PDB entry 7VB8 | X-ray diffraction, 1.72 A resolution | chains B and A

# Chain B (and A)
Protein: stilbene O-methyltransferase
From: Sorghum bicolor
Notes: chain A of this document is another copy of the same molecule, construct and numbering; everything in this record applies to it too
UniProt: A0A1B6PFV1 (A0A1B6PFV1_SORBI); residues 1-377 here = UniProt positions 1-377
Sequence (377 residues; numbered 1 to 377; the number before each row is that of its first residue):
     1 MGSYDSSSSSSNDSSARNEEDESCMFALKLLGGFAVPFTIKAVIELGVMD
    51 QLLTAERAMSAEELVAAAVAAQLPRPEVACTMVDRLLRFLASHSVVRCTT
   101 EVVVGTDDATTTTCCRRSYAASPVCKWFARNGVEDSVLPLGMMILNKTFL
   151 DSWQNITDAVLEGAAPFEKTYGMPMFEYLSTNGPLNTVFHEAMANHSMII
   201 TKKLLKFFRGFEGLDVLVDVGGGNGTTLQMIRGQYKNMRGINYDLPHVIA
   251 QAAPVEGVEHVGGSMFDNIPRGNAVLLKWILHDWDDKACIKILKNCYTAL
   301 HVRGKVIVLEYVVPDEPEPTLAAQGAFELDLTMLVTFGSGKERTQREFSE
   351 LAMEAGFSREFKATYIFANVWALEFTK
Not modelled in the structure: 1-14
Cystine bridges: Cys114-Cys115
Small-molecule neighbours:
  - NAD (nicotinamide-adenine-dinucleotide): Phe176, Val220, Gly221, Tyr243, Asp244, Leu245, Gly263, Ser264, Met265, Phe266, Trp284, Asp285, Lys287, Ala288, Lys291
  - resveratrol (STL): Leu140, Met143, Ile144, Met175, Phe189, Met193, Trp279, His282, Asp283, Tyr311, Glu328, Leu329, Thr332, Met333, Thr336, Phe337
From the paper describing this entry:
  - self-association interface (contacts with another copy of this molecule): Val103 to Cys114
  - binding site for resveratrol: Leu28, Met143, Ile144, Met175, Phe189, Met193, Trp279, His282, Asp283, Tyr311, Leu329, Met333, Thr336
  - catalytic residues: His282, Asp283, Glu310, Glu342
  - mutagenesis - I144N/F337N, H282A: abolished catalytic activity on resveratrol
  - mutagenesis - I144N, H282N/D283A (Kd 32.90 uM): decreased binding to resveratrol
  - mutagenesis - D283A (Kd 1.31 uM): increased binding to resveratrol
  - mutagenesis - D283A, E342A: decreased catalytic activity on pinostilbene
  - mutagenesis - D283A, E342A: abolished catalytic activity on pterostilbene
  - mutagenesis - I144N, E310A, F337N: decreased catalytic activity on pterostilbene
  - mutagenesis - I144N/F337N, F337N: abolished binding to resveratrol
  - mutagenesis - I144N, F337N: increased catalytic activity on pinostilbene
  - specificity-determining residues: Ile144, Phe337
  - mutagenesis - I144N, E310A, F337N: decreased catalytic activity on resveratrol

# How chain B and chain A interact
Residue-residue contacts (190):
  Arg17(B) with Phe207(A); Tyr365(A), hydrogen bond (side chain-backbone); Ile366(A), hydrogen bond (side chain-backbone)
  Glu20(B) with Lys126(A), salt bridge; Trp127(A); Asp135(A); Phe367(A)
  Asp21(B) with Tyr365(A), hydrogen bond; Phe367(A); Ala368(A), hydrogen bond (side chain-backbone)
  Ser23(B) with Pro123(A); Val124(A); Trp127(A), hydrogen bond
  Cys24(B) with Trp127(A); Phe367(A), hydrophobic; Ala368(A), hydrophobic
  Met25(B) with Leu321(A), hydrophobic; Ala368(A), hydrophobic
  Phe26(B) with Val124(A), hydrophobic
  Ala27(B) with Val124(A); Trp127(A), hydrophobic; Phe128(A)
  Lys29(B) with Leu321(A)
  Leu30(B) with Val36(A), hydrophobic; Pro37(A); Ile40(A), hydrophobic; Val95(A), hydrophobic; Val124(A), hydrophobic
  Leu31(B) with Pro37(A); Phe128(A), hydrophobic; Gly141(A); Ile144(A); Leu145(A)
  Gly32(B) with Glu328(A)
  Gly33(B) with Gly33(A); Phe34(A); Pro37(A)
  Phe34(B) with Gly33(A); Phe34(A), hydrophobic; Pro37(A); Ile144(A), hydrophobic; Leu145(A), hydrophobic; Leu150(A), hydrophobic; Trp153(A)
  Ala35(B) with Trp153(A), hydrophobic; Glu328(A)
  Val36(B) with Leu30(A)
  Pro37(B) with Leu30(A); Leu31(A); Gly33(A); Phe34(A)
  Phe38(B) with Trp153(A), hydrophobic; Gln154(A)
  Thr39(B) with Leu331(A)
  Ile40(B) with Leu30(A), hydrophobic
  Lys41(B) with Gln154(A), hydrogen bond
  Ala42(B) with Ile156(A), hydrophobic; Thr157(A)
  Glu45(B) with Thr157(A), hydrogen bond
  Leu46(B) with Thr157(A); Leu161(A), hydrophobic
  Leu73(B) with Leu161(A)
  Pro74(B) with Leu161(A)
  Arg75(B) with Glu162(A); Gly163(A), hydrogen bond (side chain-backbone)
  Val78(B) with Gly163(A)
  Ala79(B) with Val160(A)
  Met82(B) with Val160(A), hydrophobic; Ala164(A); Leu334(A), hydrophobic
  Val83(B) with Val160(A), hydrophobic
  Arg85(B) with Asp330(A), salt bridge; Leu331(A); Leu334(A); Gly338(A), hydrogen bond (side chain-backbone); Gly340(A), hydrogen bond (side chain-backbone); Lys341(A)
  Leu86(B) with Leu331(A), hydrophobic
  Arg88(B) with Pro317(A); Phe327(A); Asp330(A), salt bridge
  Phe89(B) with Gln324(A); Phe327(A), hydrophobic; Glu328(A); Leu331(A), hydrophobic
  Ala91(B) with Pro317(A), hydrophobic
  Ser92(B) with Pro317(A); Glu318(A); Pro319(A); Gln324(A), hydrogen bond (backbone-side chain); Phe327(A)
  His93(B) with Gln324(A)
  Val95(B) with Leu30(A), hydrophobic
  Cys98(B) with Pro317(A), hydrophobic
  Thr100(B) with Glu316(A)
  Thr111(B) with Lys341(A), hydrogen bond (backbone-side chain); Glu347(A)
  Thr112(B) with Glu347(A)
  Cys114(B) with Arg346(A)
  Val124(B) with Ser23(A); Phe26(A), hydrophobic; Ala27(A)
  Lys126(B) with Glu20(A), salt bridge
  Trp127(B) with Glu20(A); Ser23(A), hydrogen bond; Cys24(A); Ala27(A), hydrophobic
  Phe128(B) with Ala27(A), hydrophobic; Leu31(A), hydrophobic
  Val137(B) with Leu28(A), hydrophobic
  Leu140(B) with Leu28(A), hydrophobic
  Gly141(B) with Leu31(A)
  Ile144(B) with Leu31(A); Phe34(A), hydrophobic
  Leu145(B) with Leu31(A); Phe34(A), hydrophobic; Gln154(A), hydrogen bond (backbone-side chain)
  Lys147(B) with Lys147(A); Asp151(A), salt bridge; Gln154(A)
  Leu150(B) with Phe34(A), hydrophobic; Gln154(A)
  Asp151(B) with Lys147(A), salt bridge
  Trp153(B) with Phe34(A); Ala35(A), hydrophobic; Phe38(A), hydrophobic
  Gln154(B) with Phe38(A); Lys41(A), hydrogen bond; Leu145(A), hydrogen bond (side chain-backbone); Lys147(A); Leu150(A)
  Ile156(B) with Ala42(A), hydrophobic
  Thr157(B) with Ala42(A); Glu45(A), hydrogen bond; Leu46(A)
  Val160(B) with Leu46(A), hydrophobic; Ala79(A); Met82(A), hydrophobic; Val83(A), hydrophobic
  Leu161(B) with Leu46(A), hydrophobic; Leu73(A); Pro74(A)
  Glu162(B) with Arg75(A)
  Gly163(B) with Arg75(A), hydrogen bond (backbone-side chain); Val78(A)
  Ala164(B) with Met82(A)
  Phe207(B) with Arg17(A)
  Glu316(B) with Thr100(A)
  Pro317(B) with Arg88(A); Ala91(A), hydrophobic; Ser92(A); Cys98(A), hydrophobic
  Glu318(B) with Ser92(A)
  Pro319(B) with Ser92(A)
  Leu321(B) with Met25(A), hydrophobic; Lys29(A)
  Gln324(B) with Phe89(A); Ser92(A), hydrogen bond (side chain-backbone); His93(A)
  Phe327(B) with Arg88(A); Phe89(A), hydrophobic; Ser92(A)
  Glu328(B) with Gly32(A); Ala35(A); Phe89(A)
  Asp330(B) with Arg85(A), salt bridge; Arg88(A), salt bridge
  Leu331(B) with Thr39(A); Arg85(A); Leu86(A), hydrophobic; Phe89(A), hydrophobic
  Leu334(B) with Met82(A); Arg85(A)
  Gly338(B) with Arg85(A), hydrogen bond (backbone-side chain)
  Gly340(B) with Arg85(A), hydrogen bond (backbone-side chain)
  Lys341(B) with Arg85(A); Thr111(A), hydrogen bond (side chain-backbone)
  Arg346(B) with Cys114(A)
  Glu347(B) with Thr111(A); Thr112(A)
  Tyr365(B) with Arg17(A), hydrogen bond (backbone-side chain); Asp21(A), hydrogen bond
  Ile366(B) with Arg17(A), hydrogen bond (backbone-side chain)
  Phe367(B) with Glu20(A); Asp21(A); Cys24(A), hydrophobic
  Ala368(B) with Asp21(A), hydrogen bond (backbone-side chain); Cys24(A), hydrophobic; Met25(A), hydrophobic
  Asn369(B) with Met25(A)
Interface residues without a listed pair, chain B (102 interface residues in all): Leu28, Val69, Ser94, Cys115, Arg117, Pro123, Asn146, Pro166, Lys203, Tyr311, Val313, Asp315, Met333, Ser339, Glu342
Interface residues without a listed pair, chain A (105 interface residues in all): Glu22, Val69, Ser94, Cys115, Arg117, Val137, Leu140, Asn146, Ala159, Pro166, Lys203, Tyr311, Val313, Asp315, Met333, Ser339, Glu342, Asn369

# Overview
102 residues of chain B face 105 of chain A across their interface; the contacts include 26 hydrogen bonds and
8 salt bridges. Polar pairs include Glu20(B)-Lys126(A), Arg85(B)-Asp330(A) and Arg88(B)-Asp330(A). From the
paper: catalytic residues His282(B), Asp283(B) and Glu310(B) among others; I144N, E310A and F337N of chain B
reduce catalytic activity on pterostilbene; 8 substitutions were tested in all.
Both chains are stilbene O-methyltransferase (Sorghum bicolor). Entry 7VB8 (SbSOMT in complex with resveratrol
and nicotinamide adenine dinucleotide(NAD+)) was determined by X-ray diffraction, deposited together with 7WAQ
and 7WAS.
